4BCQ - chains C and D; structure by X-ray diffraction, 2.40 A resolution.

== Chain C ==
Name: Cyclin-dependent kinase 2
Source organism: Homo sapiens
Notes: EC 2.7.11.22
Reference sequence: P24941 (CDK2_HUMAN); residues 1-298 here = UniProt positions 1-298
Chain sequence (301 residues; each row starts with the number of its first residue; numbers below 1 keep their minus sign (Pro-2 is residue -2)):
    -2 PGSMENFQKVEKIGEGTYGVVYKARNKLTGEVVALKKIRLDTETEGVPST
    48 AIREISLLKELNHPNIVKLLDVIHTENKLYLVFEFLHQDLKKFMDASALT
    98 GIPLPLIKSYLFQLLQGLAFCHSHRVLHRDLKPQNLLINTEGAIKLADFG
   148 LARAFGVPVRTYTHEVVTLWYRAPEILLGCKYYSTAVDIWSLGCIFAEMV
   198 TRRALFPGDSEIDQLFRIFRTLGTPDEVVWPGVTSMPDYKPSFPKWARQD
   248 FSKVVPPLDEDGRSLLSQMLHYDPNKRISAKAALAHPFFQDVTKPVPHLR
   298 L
Disordered / not traced: -2 to -1, 13-14, 295-298
Differences from the reference sequence: expression tag (-2 to 0)
Modified residues: Thr160 (phosphothreonine; TPO)
UniProt features mapped onto this chain:
  - active site: Asp127 (Proton acceptor)
  - binding site (ATP): Ile10 to Val18, Lys33, Glu81 to Leu83, Asp86, Lys129 to Asn132, Asp145
  - binding site (Mg(2+)): Asn132, Asp145
  - site (CDK7 binding): Lys9, Lys88, Lys89, Leu166
  - modified residue: Met1 (N-acetylmethionine), Lys6 (N6-acetyllysine), Thr14 (Phosphothreonine), Tyr15 (Phosphotyrosine), Tyr19 (Phosphotyrosine), Thr160 (Phosphothreonine)
Residues lining bound ligands: TJF (4-[4-methyl-2-(methylamino)-1,3-thiazol-5-yl]-2-{[3-(morpholin-4-ylcarbonyl)phenyl]amino}pyrimidine-5-carbonitrile): Ile10, Val18, Ala31, Val64, Phe80, Glu81, Phe82, Leu83, His84, Gln85, Asp86, Lys89, Gln131, Asn132, Leu134, Asp145
Reported in the primary citation:
  - binding site for TJF: Ala31, Phe80, Leu134, Asp145

== Chain D ==
Name: Cyclin-A2
Source organism: Bos taurus
Reference sequence: P30274 (CCNA2_BOVIN); residues 171-432 here correspond to UniProt positions 169-430 (UniProt number = residue number - 2)
Chain sequence (262 residues; row label = number of the first residue in the row):
   171 SVNEVPDYHEDIHTYLREMEVKCKPKVGYMKKQPDITNSMRAILVDWLVE
   221 VGEEYKLQNETLHLAVNYIDRFLSSMSVLRGKLQLVGTAAMLLASKFEEI
   271 YPPEVAEFVYITDDTYTKKQVLRMEHLVLKVLTFDLAAPTVNQFLTQYFL
   321 HQQPANCKVESLAMFLGELSLIDADPYLKYLPSVIAAAAFHLALYTVTGQ
   371 SWPESLIRKTGYTLESLKPMLLDLHQTYLKAPQHAQQSIREKYKNSKYHG
   421 VSLLNPPETLNV
Disordered / not traced: 171-175, 323-324, 432
Differences from the reference sequence: conflict Thr303 (Ala301 in P30274), Val311 (Ile309 in P30274), Ile377 (Val375 in P30274), Arg378 (Gln376 in P30274), Ser386 (Thr384 in P30274), Met390 (Cys388 in P30274), Lys400 (Arg398 in P30274)

== Interface between chain C and chain D ==
Contacting residue pairs (45):
  Thr39(C) - Leu292(D)
  Thr41(C) - Lys288(D)
  Glu42(C) - Lys266(D)  hydrogen bond (backbone-side chain)
  Glu42(C) - Val275(D)
  Gly43(C) - Glu295(D)
  Val44(C) - Lys266(D)  hydrogen bond (backbone-side chain)
  Val44(C) - Glu295(D)  hydrogen bond (backbone-side chain)
  Ser46(C) - Lys266(D)
  Ile49(C) - Leu263(D)  hydrophobic
  Ile49(C) - Leu306(D)  hydrophobic
  Arg50(C) - Phe267(D)  hydrogen bond (side chain-backbone)
  Ile52(C) - Phe304(D)  hydrophobic
  Ser53(C) - Phe267(D)
  Ser53(C) - Phe304(D)
  Lys56(C) - Thr303(D)  hydrogen bond (side chain-backbone)
  Lys56(C) - Asp305(D)  salt bridge
  Glu57(C) - Tyr185(D)  hydrogen bond
  Glu57(C) - Met189(D)
  Glu57(C) - Ala307(D)
  His71(C) - His296(D)  hydrogen bond
  His71(C) - Lys300(D)
  His71(C) - Phe304(D)
  Thr72(C) - His296(D)
  His119(C) - Tyr178(D)
  His119(C) - Ile182(D)
  Ser120(C) - Tyr178(D)
  Ser120(C) - Asp181(D)
  Ser120(C) - Ile182(D)
  His121(C) - Tyr185(D)
  Arg122(C) - Ala307(D)  hydrogen bond (side chain-backbone)
  Arg150(C) - Glu268(D)  salt bridge
  Val154(C) - Thr316(D)  hydrogen bond (backbone-side chain)
  Val154(C) - Gln317(D)
  Pro155(C) - Thr316(D)
  Arg157(C) - Gln228(D)
  Arg157(C) - Glu268(D)  salt bridge
  Thr158(C) - Ile270(D)
  Tyr159(C) - Ile270(D)
  Thr160(C) - Glu269(D)
  Thr160(C) - Ile270(D)
  Ser276(C) - Asp177(D)
  Ala277(C) - Tyr178(D)
  Lys278(C) - Asp177(D)  hydrogen bond (side chain-backbone)
  Lys278(C) - Tyr178(D)
  Lys278(C) - Asp181(D)  salt bridge
Interface residues without a listed pair, chain C (33 interface residues in all): Leu37, Glu40, Leu54, Ala116, Phe152
Interface residues without a listed pair, chain D (29 interface residues in all): Glu274, Leu299, Leu320

== In short ==
Chain C and chain D form an interface of 33 and 29 residues respectively; the contacts include 10 hydrogen
bonds and 4 salt bridges. Polar contacts include Lys56(C)-Asp305(D), Arg150(C)-Glu268(D) and
Arg157(C)-Glu268(D). Bound to chain C: compound TJF. The paper reports a binding site for TJF at Ala31(C),
Phe80(C) and Leu134(C) among others.
Here chain C is Cyclin-dependent kinase 2 (Homo sapiens) and chain D is Cyclin-A2 (Bos taurus). Entry 4BCQ
(Structure of CDK2 in complex with cyclin A and a 2-amino-4-heteroaryl- pyrimidine inhibitor) was determined
by X-ray diffraction (same publication as 4BCF, 4BCH, 4BCI, 4BCJ, 4BCK, 4BCM, 4BCN and 4BCO).
